PDB entry 7VOP | electron microscopy, 8.70 A resolution (very low resolution: no residue pairs are listed; an interface is given only as per-side residue counts) | chains a and b of the 32 polymer chains in the assembly

== Chain a ==
Molecule: Nucleoporin CAN
From: Xenopus laevis
UniProt: Q9PVZ2 (Q9PVZ2_XENLA); numbering as in UniProt (aligned over 1-2037)
Chain sequence (2037 residues; row label = number of the first residue in the row):
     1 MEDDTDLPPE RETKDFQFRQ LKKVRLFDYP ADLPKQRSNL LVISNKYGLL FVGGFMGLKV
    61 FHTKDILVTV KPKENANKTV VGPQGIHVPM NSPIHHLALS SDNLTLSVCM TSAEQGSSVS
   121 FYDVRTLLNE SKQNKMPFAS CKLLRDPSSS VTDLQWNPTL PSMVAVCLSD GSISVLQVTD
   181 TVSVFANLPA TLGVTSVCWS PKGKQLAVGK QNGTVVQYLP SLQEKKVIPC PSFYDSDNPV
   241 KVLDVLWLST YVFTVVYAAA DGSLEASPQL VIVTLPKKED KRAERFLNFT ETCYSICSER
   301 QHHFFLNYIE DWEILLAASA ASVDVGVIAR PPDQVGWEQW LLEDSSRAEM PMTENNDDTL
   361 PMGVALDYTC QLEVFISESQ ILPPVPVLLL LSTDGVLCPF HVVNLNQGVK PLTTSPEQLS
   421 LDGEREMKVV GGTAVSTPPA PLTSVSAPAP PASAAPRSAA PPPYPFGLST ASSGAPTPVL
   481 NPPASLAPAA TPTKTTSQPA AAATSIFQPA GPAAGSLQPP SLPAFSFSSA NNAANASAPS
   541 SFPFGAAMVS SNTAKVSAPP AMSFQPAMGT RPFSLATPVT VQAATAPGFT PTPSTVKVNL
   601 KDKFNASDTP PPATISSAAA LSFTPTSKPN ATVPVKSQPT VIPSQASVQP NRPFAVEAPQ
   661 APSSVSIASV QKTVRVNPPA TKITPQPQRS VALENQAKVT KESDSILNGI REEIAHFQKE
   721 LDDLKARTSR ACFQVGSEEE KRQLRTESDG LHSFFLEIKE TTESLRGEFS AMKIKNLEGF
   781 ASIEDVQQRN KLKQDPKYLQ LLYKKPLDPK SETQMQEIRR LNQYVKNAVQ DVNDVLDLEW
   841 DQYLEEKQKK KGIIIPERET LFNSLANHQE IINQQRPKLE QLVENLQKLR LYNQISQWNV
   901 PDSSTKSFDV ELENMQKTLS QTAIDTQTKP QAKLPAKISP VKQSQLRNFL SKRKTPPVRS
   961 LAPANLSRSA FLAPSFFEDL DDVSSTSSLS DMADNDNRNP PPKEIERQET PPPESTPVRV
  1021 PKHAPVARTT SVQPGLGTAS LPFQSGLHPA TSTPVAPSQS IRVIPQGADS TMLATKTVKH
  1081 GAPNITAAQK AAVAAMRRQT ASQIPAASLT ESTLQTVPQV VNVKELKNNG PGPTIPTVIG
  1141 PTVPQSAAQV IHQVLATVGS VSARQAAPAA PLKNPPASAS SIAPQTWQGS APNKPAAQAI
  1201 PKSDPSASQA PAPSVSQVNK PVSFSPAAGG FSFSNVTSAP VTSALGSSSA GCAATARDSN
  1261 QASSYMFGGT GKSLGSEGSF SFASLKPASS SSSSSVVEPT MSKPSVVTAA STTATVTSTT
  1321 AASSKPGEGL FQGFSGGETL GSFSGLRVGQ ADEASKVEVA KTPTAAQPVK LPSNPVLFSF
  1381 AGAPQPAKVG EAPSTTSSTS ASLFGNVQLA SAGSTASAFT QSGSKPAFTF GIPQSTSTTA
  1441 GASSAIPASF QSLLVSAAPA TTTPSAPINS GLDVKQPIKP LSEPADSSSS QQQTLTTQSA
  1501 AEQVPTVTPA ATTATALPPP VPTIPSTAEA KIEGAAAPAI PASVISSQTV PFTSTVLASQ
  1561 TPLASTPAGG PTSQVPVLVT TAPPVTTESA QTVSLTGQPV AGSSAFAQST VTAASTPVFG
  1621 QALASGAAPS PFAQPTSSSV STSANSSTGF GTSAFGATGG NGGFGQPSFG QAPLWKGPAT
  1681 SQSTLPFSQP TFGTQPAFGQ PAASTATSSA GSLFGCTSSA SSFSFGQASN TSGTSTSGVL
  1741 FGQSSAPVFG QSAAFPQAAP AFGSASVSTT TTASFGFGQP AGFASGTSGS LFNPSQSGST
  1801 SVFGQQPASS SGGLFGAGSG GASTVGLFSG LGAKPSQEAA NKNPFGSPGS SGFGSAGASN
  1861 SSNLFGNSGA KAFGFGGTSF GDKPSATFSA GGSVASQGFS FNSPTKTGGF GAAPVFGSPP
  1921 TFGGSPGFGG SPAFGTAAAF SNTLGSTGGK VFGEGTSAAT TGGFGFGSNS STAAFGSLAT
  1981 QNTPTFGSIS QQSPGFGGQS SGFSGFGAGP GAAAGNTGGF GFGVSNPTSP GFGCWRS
Disordered / not traced: 1-693, 903-2037

== Chain b ==
Molecule: Nup88A protein
From: Xenopus laevis
UniProt: Q4KLQ6 (Q4KLQ6_XENLA); numbering as in UniProt (aligned over 1-728)
Chain sequence (728 residues; each row starts with the number of its first residue):
     1 MAAGEHWQSA LSEHALFSSL KERLRDVEEL REEGERRASK DKQLRNLLCV LDGDLLVWDA
    61 EECAFHTVTL RSLSVESTGS SSSGEQKLLC TNPPLFDVNE VLLSPTQHHV ALVGSKGVMV
   121 LEIPKRWGKK SEFEGGEKTV NCRTIPIAER IFTSSTSLLL KQAIWYPSET QEPHLILLTS
   181 DNILRLYNLQ DLFTPVKVIS LSSAEEETTL PHNGRSYKAS LGETAVACDF GPLAVLPKGF
   241 GQHSKEDTVA YPLYILYETG ETYLMYIDLQ KSNITVGKLL GPLPMYPAAE DNYGYDACAL
   301 LCLPCVPNII VIATESGLLY HCVVLEGEED DEQTSNKSWN SSCDLIPSLY VFECVELELA
   361 LKFATEEEES LELDFACPIK LHRDPICPSR YHCTHVAGVH SVGLTWFNKL EKFLSSGEED
   421 KDSLQELAAE QKCLVEHILC TKPLRCRLPS PIQGFWIISD LFLGTSMICI TCDFECIVRP
   481 LLTTIRPPSP PLLCSQSDKS STEILPHVLA DVKGPFEEHI RGILRRNSAN PLLLNSSSKD
   541 SSPPPEECLQ LLSRATQVFR EEYLLKQDLA NEEIQRRVKL LIAQKEKQLE DLRYCREERK
   601 SLTETAERLA EKFEEAKEKQ EDLINRLKRI LRSFHTQLPV LSESERDMKK ELQATNQQLQ
   661 QLGNSINQVN RKMSYQEKQM EKGKSPRKSS LTLSDYQKKN IKAVLKEHGE HIQEMVKQIN
   721 NIRNHVNF

== Interface between chain a and chain b ==
At this resolution (9 A) residue pairs are not listed: 77 residues of chain a and 76 of chain b lie at the interface.

== Summary ==
77 residues of chain a face 76 of chain b across their interface.
Here chain a is Nucleoporin CAN and chain b is Nup88A protein, both from Xenopus laevis. Entry 7VOP (Cryo-EM
structure of Xenopus laevis nuclear pore complex cytoplasmic ring subunit) was determined by electron
microscopy (same publication as 7VCI).
